Entry 6D0Y (X-ray diffraction, 2.68 A resolution); this record covers chains C and B of the 3 polymer chains in the assembly.

# Chain C
Name: Nuclear cap-binding protein subunit 1
Source organism: Homo sapiens
UniProtKB: Q09161 (NCBP1_HUMAN); numbering as in UniProt (aligned over 24-790)
Sequence (782 residues; each row starts with the number of its first residue):
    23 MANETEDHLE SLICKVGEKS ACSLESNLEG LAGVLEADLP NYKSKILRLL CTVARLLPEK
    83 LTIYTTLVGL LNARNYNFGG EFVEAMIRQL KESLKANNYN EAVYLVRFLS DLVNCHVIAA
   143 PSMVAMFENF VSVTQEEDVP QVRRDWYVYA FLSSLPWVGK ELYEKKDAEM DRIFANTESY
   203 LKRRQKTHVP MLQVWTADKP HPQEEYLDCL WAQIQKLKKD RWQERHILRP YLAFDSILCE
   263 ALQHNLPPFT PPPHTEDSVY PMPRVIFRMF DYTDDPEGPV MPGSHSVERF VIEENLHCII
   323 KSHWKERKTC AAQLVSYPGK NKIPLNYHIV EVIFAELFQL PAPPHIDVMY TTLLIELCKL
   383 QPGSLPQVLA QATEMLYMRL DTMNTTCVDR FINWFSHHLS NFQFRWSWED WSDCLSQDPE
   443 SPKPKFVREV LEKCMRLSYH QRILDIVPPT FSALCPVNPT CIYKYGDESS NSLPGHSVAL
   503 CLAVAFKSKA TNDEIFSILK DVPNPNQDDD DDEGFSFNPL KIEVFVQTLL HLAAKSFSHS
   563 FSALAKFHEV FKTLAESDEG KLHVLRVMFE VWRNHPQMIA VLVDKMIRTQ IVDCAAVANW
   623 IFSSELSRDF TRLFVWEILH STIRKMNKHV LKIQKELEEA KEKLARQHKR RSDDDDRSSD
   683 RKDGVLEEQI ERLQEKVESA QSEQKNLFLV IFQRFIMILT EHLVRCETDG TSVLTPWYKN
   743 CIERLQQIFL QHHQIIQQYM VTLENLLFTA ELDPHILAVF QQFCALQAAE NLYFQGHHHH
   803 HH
Disordered / not traced: 23-25, 522-538, 671-685, 795-804
Differences from the reference sequence: initiating methionine (23); conflict Val479 (Ala in Q09161); expression tag (791-804)
Ion coordination: Mg2+ near Thr764 (its only coordinating residue here)
Swiss-Prot annotation at these positions:
  - modified residue: Ser201 (Phosphoserine), Lys204 (N6-acetyllysine), Lys698 (N6-acetyllysine)
  - cross-link: Lys684 (Glycyl lysine isopeptide (Lys-Gly) (interchain with G-Cter in SUMO2))

# Chain B
Name: Peroxisome proliferator-activated receptor gamma coactivator 1-beta
UniProtKB: Q86YN6 (PRGC2_HUMAN), isoform Q86YN6-5; residues -9 to 20 here correspond to UniProt positions 955-984 (UniProt number = residue number + 964)
Sequence (31 residues; each row starts with the number of its first residue; numbers below 1 keep their minus sign (ACE-10 is residue -10)):
   -10 XSEEALPASG KSKYEAMDFD SLLKEAQQSL H
Disordered / not traced: -10 to 0, 20
Differences from the reference sequence: expression tag (-10)
Modified positions: ACE (acetyl group) at position -10; Tyr3 (3-iodo-tyrosine; IYR)

# Chain C / chain B interface
Contacting residue pairs - 24 pairs, chain C then chain B:
  Glu26(C) with Tyr3(B)
  Asp29(C) with Tyr3(B)
  His30(C) with Tyr3(B); Leu11(B), hydrogen bond (side chain-backbone); Ala15(B)
  Ser33(C) with Tyr3(B); Leu11(B)
  Leu34(C) with Phe8(B); Leu11(B), hydrophobic; Leu12(B)
  Lys37(C) with Tyr3(B); Glu4(B), hydrogen bond (side chain-backbone); Ala5(B); Met6(B), hydrogen bond (side chain-backbone); Phe8(B)
  Val38(C) with Phe8(B), hydrophobic
  Ser42(C) with Asp9(B), hydrogen bond
  Ala43(C) with Asp9(B), hydrogen bond (backbone-side chain)
  Cys44(C) with Asp9(B); Lys13(B)
  Asn49(C) with Phe8(B)
  Gly52(C) with Leu12(B)
  Leu53(C) with Leu12(B), hydrophobic
  Val56(C) with Leu12(B), hydrophobic
Also at the interface, not in a pair above, chain C (15 interface residues in all): Lys41
Also at the interface, not in a pair above, chain B (13 interface residues in all): Asp7, Glu14, Gln16

# Overview
The interface between chain C and chain B involves 15 residues on one side and 13 on the other; the contacts
include 5 hydrogen bonds. Polar pairs include His30(C)-Leu11(B), Lys37(C)-Glu4(B) and Lys37(C)-Met6(B).
Here chain C is Nuclear cap-binding protein subunit 1 (Homo sapiens) and chain B is Peroxisome
proliferator-activated receptor gamma coactivator 1-beta. Entry 6D0Y (X-ray Crystal Structure of PGC-1beta
C-terminus bound to the CBP80-CBP20 Cap Binding Complex) was determined by X-ray diffraction.
